PDB entry 4QHD | X-ray diffraction, 1.65 A resolution | chain A

Chain A:
Protein: DNA-(apurinic or apyrimidinic site) lyase
Organism: Homo sapiens
Notes: EC 3.1.-.-, 4.2.99.18
Reference sequence: P27695 (APEX1_HUMAN); numbering as in UniProt (aligned over 38-318)
Chain sequence (285 residues; each row starts with the number of its first residue):
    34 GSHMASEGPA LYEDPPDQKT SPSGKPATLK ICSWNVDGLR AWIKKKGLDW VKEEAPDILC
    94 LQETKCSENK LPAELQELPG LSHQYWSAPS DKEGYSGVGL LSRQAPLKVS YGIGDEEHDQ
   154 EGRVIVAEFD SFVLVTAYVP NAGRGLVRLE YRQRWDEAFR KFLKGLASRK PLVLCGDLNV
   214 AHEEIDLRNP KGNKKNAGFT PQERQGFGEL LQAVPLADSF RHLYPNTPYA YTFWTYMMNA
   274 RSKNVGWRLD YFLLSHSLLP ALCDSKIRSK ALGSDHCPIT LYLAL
Not modelled in the structure: 34-37
Sequence notes: expression tag (34-37); variant Ser39 (Gly in P27695); engineered mutation Ala138 (Cys in P27695)
From the paper describing this entry:
  - conformationally variable residues (side-chain flip): Glu96
  - mutagenesis - D210A (Tm 38.4 degC): decreased stability
  - mutagenesis - D70A (8.7-fold), D70A/E96A (300-fold), E96A (8.4-fold): decreased catalytic activity
  - mutagenesis - D308A: increased catalytic activity
  - mutagenesis - D210A: abolished catalytic activity
  - catalytic residues: Asp210, Asn212, His309 (citing earlier work)
  - mutagenesis - C138A: unchanged catalytic activity (citing earlier work)

In short:
From the paper: catalytic residues Asp210, Asn212 and His309; D70A, D70A/E96A and E96A reduce catalytic
activity; 6 substitutions were tested in all.
Chain A is DNA-(apurinic or apyrimidinic site) lyase (Homo sapiens); the structure, Crystal structure of apo
human APE1, was determined by X-ray diffraction, deposited together with 4QH9 and 4QHE.
